PDB entry 6HWA | X-ray diffraction, 2.80 A resolution | chains Q and R of the 28 polymer chains in the assembly

== Chain Q ==
Protein: Proteasome subunit alpha type-4
Organism: Saccharomyces cerevisiae S288c
Notes: EC 3.4.25.1
UniProtKB: P40303 (PSA4_YEAST); residues -1 to 252 here correspond to UniProt positions 1-254 (UniProt number = residue number + 2)
Amino-acid sequence (254 residues; each row starts with the number of its first residue; numbers below 1 keep their minus sign (Met-1 is residue -1)):
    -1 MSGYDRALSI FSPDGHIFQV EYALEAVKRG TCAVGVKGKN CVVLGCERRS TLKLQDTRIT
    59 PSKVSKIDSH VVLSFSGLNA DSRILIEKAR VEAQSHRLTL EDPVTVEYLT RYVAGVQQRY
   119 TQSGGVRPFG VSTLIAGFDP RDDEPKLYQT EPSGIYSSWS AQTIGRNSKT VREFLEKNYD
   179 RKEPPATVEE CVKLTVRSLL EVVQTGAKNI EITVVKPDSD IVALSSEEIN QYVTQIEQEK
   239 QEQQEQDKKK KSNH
Not modelled in the structure: -1 to 0, 241-252
Swiss-Prot annotation at these positions:
  - modified residue: Thr58 (Phosphothreonine)

== Chain R ==
Protein: Proteasome subunit alpha type-5
Organism: Saccharomyces cerevisiae S288c
Notes: EC 3.4.25.1
UniProtKB: P32379 (PSA5_YEAST); residues -7 to 252 here correspond to UniProt positions 1-260 (UniProt number = residue number + 8)
Amino-acid sequence (260 residues; row label = number of the first residue in the row; numbers below 1 keep their minus sign (Met-7 is residue -7)):
    -7 MFLTRSEYDR GVSTFSPEGR LFQVEYSLEA IKLGSTAIGI ATKEGVVLGV EKRATSPLLE
    53 SDSIEKIVEI DRHIGCAMSG LTADARSMIE HARTAAVTHN LYYDEDINVE SLTQSVCDLA
   113 LRFGEGASGE ERLMSRPFGV ALLIAGHDAD DGYQLFHAEP SGTFYRYNAK AIGSGSEGAQ
   173 AELLNEWHSS LTLKEAELLV LKILKQVMEE KLDENNAQLS CITKQDGFKI YDNEKTAELI
   233 KELKEKEAAE SPEEADVEMS
Not modelled in the structure: -7 to 0, 118-124, 243-252

== Interface between chain Q and chain R ==
Residue-residue contacts (61; chain Q residue first):
  Asp3(Q) with Glu117(R)
  Arg4(Q) with Glu117(R)
  Ala5(Q) with Val4(R), hydrophobic; Glu117(R); Ser127(R)
  Ser7(Q) with Ser127(R), hydrogen bond (backbone-side chain); Arg128(R)
  Ile8(Q) with Gln15(R)
  Phe9(Q) with Gln15(R), hydrogen bond (backbone-side chain); Tyr18(R), hydrophobic; Ser19(R); Leu73(R), hydrophobic; Arg128(R); Pro129(R); Gly131(R)
  Ser10(Q) with Tyr18(R)
  Pro11(Q) with Tyr18(R), hydrophobic; Glu21(R)
  Asp12(Q) with Glu21(R)
  Gly13(Q) with Tyr18(R); Glu21(R); Ala22(R)
  His14(Q) with Leu25(R)
  Ile15(Q) with Leu73(R), hydrophobic; Arg128(R)
  Lys35(Q) with Glu52(R), salt bridge
  Gln116(Q) with Ala75(R); Asp76(R)
  Thr119(Q) with Arg128(R), hydrogen bond (backbone-side chain)
  Gln120(Q) with Met126(R); Ser127(R), hydrogen bond (backbone-backbone); Arg128(R); Phe130(R)
  Ser121(Q) with Ser127(R)
  Gly122(Q) with Ser127(R)
  Ser151(Q) with Ala75(R)
  Gly152(Q) with Ala75(R)
  Ile153(Q) with Thr74(R); Ala75(R)
  Ser155(Q) with Leu51(R); Ser55(R)
  Ser156(Q) with Leu51(R); Glu52(R), hydrogen bond (backbone-backbone); Ser55(R), hydrogen bond (backbone-side chain)
  Trp157(Q) with Thr47(R); Ser48(R); Leu50(R); Leu51(R); Glu52(R)
  Ser158(Q) with Leu50(R), hydrogen bond (backbone-backbone); Glu52(R), hydrogen bond
  Ala159(Q) with Leu50(R)
  Leu173(Q) with Leu50(R), hydrophobic
  Glu174(Q) with Ser48(R), hydrogen bond; Pro49(R); Leu50(R)
  Tyr177(Q) with Leu50(R), hydrophobic
  Arg179(Q) with Pro49(R), hydrogen bond (side chain-backbone); Leu50(R); Leu51(R), hydrogen bond (side chain-backbone); Glu52(R)
Also at the interface, not in a pair above, chain Q (32 interface residues in all): Tyr154, Arg170
Also at the interface, not in a pair above, chain R (28 interface residues in all): Asp1, Ser53, Glu57

== Overview ==
Chain Q and chain R form an interface of 32 and 28 residues respectively; the contacts include 11 hydrogen
bonds and 1 salt bridge. Among the polar pairs are Lys35(Q)-Glu52(R), Ser7(Q)-Ser127(R) and Phe9(Q)-Gln15(R).
Chain Q is Proteasome subunit alpha type-4 and chain R is Proteasome subunit alpha type-5, both from
Saccharomyces cerevisiae S288c; the structure, Yeast 20S proteasome in complex with 43, was determined by
X-ray diffraction (same publication as 6HTB, 6HTC, 6HTD, 6HTP, 6HTR, 6HUB and 30 further entries).
